PDB entry 8DTN | X-ray diffraction, 2.20 A resolution | chains C and E of the 8 polymer chains in the assembly

== Chain C (and E) ==
Protein: Nanobody 6101
Source organism: Lama glama
Notes: antibody fragment or engineered binder; chain E of this document is another copy of the same molecule, construct and numbering; everything in this record applies to it too
Amino-acid sequence (117 residues; each row starts with the number of its first residue):
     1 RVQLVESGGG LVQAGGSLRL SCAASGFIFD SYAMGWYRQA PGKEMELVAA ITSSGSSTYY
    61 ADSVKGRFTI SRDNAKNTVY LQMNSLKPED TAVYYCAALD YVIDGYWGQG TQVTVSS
Modified residues: Mse34 (selenomethionine); Mse45 (selenomethionine); Mse83 (selenomethionine)
Reported in the primary citation:
  - mutagenesis - M45D: increased binding to B-cell lymphoma/leukemia 11A

== Interface between chain C and chain E ==
Contacting residue pairs (19; chain C residue first):
  S7(C) - R1(E)
  S7(C) - Q3(E)  hydrogen bond
  G8(C) - R1(E)
  G9(C) - R1(E)  hydrogen bond (backbone-side chain)
  L11(C) - I28(E)
  L18(C) - I28(E)  hydrophobic
  R19(C) - A23(E)
  R19(C) - A24(E)
  R19(C) - S25(E)
  R19(C) - N77(E)
  S21(C) - Q3(E)  hydrogen bond
  K76(C) - Q109(E)
  Y80(C) - V5(E)
  Q82(C) - N74(E)
  Q82(C) - A75(E)  hydrogen bond (side chain-backbone)
  Q82(C) - K76(E)
  Q82(C) - N77(E)  hydrogen bond
  N84(C) - A75(E)  hydrogen bond (side chain-backbone)
  T111(C) - R1(E)  hydrogen bond
Interface residues without a listed pair, chain C (14 interface residues in all): V12, S17
Interface residues without a listed pair, chain E (13 interface residues in all): G26

== Summary ==
14 residues of chain C face 13 of chain E across their interface, with 7 hydrogen bonds. Among the polar pairs
are S7(C)-Q3(E), G9(C)-R1(E) and S21(C)-Q3(E). The paper reports that M45D of chain C increases binding to
B-cell lymphoma/leukemia 11A.
Both chains are Nanobody 6101 (Lama glama). Entry 8DTN (The complex of nanobody 6101 with BCL11A ZF6) was
determined by X-ray diffraction together with 8DTU from the same study.
